PDB entry 8H06 | electron microscopy, 2.66 A resolution | chains A and B

== Chain A ==
Name: Processed angiotensin-converting enzyme 2
Source organism: Homo sapiens
UniProt: Q9BYF1 (ACE2_HUMAN); residues 19-614 here = UniProt positions 19-614
Chain sequence (596 residues; numbered 19 to 614; the number before each row is that of its first residue):
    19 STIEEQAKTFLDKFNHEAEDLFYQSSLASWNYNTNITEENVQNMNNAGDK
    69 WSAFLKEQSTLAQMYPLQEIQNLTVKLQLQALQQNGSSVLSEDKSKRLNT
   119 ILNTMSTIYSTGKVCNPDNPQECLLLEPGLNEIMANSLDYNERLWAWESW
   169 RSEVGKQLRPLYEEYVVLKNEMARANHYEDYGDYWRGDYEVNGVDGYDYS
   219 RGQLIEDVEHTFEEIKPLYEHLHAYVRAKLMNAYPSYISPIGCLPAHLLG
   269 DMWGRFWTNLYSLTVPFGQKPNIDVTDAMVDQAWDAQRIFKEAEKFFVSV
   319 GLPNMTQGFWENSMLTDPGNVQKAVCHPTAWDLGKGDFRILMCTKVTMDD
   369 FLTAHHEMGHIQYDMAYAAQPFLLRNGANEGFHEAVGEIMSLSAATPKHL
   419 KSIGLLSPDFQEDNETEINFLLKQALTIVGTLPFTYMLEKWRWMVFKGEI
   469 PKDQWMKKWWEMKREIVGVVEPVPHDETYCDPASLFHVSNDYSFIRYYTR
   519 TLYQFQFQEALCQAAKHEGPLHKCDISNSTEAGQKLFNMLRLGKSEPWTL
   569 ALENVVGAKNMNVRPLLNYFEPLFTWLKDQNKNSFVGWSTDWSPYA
UniProt features mapped onto this chain:
  - region (Interaction with SARS-CoV spike glycoprotein): Asp30 to Tyr41, Met82 to Pro84, Lys353 to Arg357
  - active site: Glu375 (Proton acceptor), His505 (Proton donor)
  - binding site (chloride): Arg169, Trp477, Lys481
  - binding site (substrate): Arg273, His345, Pro346, Tyr515
  - binding site (Zn(2+)): His374, His378, Glu402
  - glycosylation (N-linked (GlcNAc...) asparagine): Asn53, Asn90, Asn103, Asn322, Asn432, Asn546
  - mutagenesis: Ser19 (S19P: Increases slightly the interaction with RBD domain of SARS-CoV-2 spike protein), Gln24 to Lys26 (Slightly inhibits interaction with SARS-CoV spike glycoprotein), Gln24 (Q24T: Increases slightly the interaction with RBD domain of SARS-CoV-2 spike protein), Ala25 (A25V: Increases slightly the interaction with RBD domain of SARS-CoV-2 spike protein), Thr27 (T27Y: Increases slightly the interaction with RBD domain of SARS-CoV-2 spike protein. In sACE2.v2.2; increases interaction with RBD domain of SARS-CoV-2 spike protein ...), Leu29 (L29F: Increases slightly the interaction with RBD domain of SARS-CoV-2 spike protein), Lys31 (K31D: Abolishes interaction with SARS-CoV spike glycoprotein; K31Y: Increases slightly the interaction with RBD domain of SARS-CoV-2 spike protein), Asn33 (N33D: Increases slightly the interaction with RBD domain of SARS-CoV-2 spike protein), His34 (H34A: Increases slightly the interaction with RBD domain of SARS-CoV-2 spike protein), Glu37 (E37A: No effect on interaction with SARS-CoV spike glycoprotein), Asp38 (D38A: No effect on interaction with SARS-CoV spike glycoprotein), Leu39 (L39R: Increases slightly the interaction with RBD domain of SARS-CoV-2 spike protein), 48 further mutagenesis entries in UniProt
Cystine bridges: Cys133-Cys141, Cys344-Cys361, Cys530-Cys542
Covalently attached groups: N-acetylglucosamine (NAG) linked to Asn53, Asn90, Asn103, Asn322, Asn432; glycan linked to Asn546
Ion coordination: Zn2+: His374, His378, Glu402
What the authors report for this chain:
  - conformationally variable residues (side-chain flip): His34

== Chain B ==
Name: Spike protein S1
Source organism: Severe acute respiratory syndrome coronavirus 2
Notes: fragment: rbd
UniProt: P0DTC2 (SPIKE_SARS2); numbering as in UniProt (aligned over 333-527)
Chain sequence (195 residues; numbered 333 to 527; the number before each row is that of its first residue):
   333 TNLCPFDEVFNATRFASVYAWNRKRISNCVADYSVLYNFAPFFAFKCYGV
   383 SPTKLNDLCFTNVYADSFVIRGNEVSQIAPGQTGNIADYNYKLPDDFTGC
   433 VIAWNSNKLDSKVGGNYNYRYRLFRKSNLKPFERDISTEIYQAGNKPCNG
   483 VAGVNCYFPLQSYGFRPTYGVGHQPYRVVVLSFELLHAPATVCGP
Construct notes: variant Asp339 (Gly in P0DTC2), Phe371 (Ser in P0DTC2), Pro373 (Ser in P0DTC2), Phe375 (Ser in P0DTC2), Ala376 (Thr in P0DTC2), Asn405 (Asp in P0DTC2), Ser408 (Arg in P0DTC2), Asn417 (Lys in P0DTC2), Lys440 (Asn in P0DTC2), Arg452 (Leu in P0DTC2), Asn477 (Ser in P0DTC2), Lys478 (Thr in P0DTC2), Ala484 (Glu in P0DTC2), Val486 (Phe in P0DTC2), Arg498 (Gln in P0DTC2), Tyr501 (Asn in P0DTC2), His505 (Tyr in P0DTC2)
UniProt features mapped onto this chain:
  - region: Asn448 to Tyr451, Tyr453 to Phe456 (Immunodominant HLA epitope recognized by the CD8+)
  - glycosylation: Asn343 (N-linked (GlcNAc...) (complex) asparagine)
  - natural variant: Asp339 (G339D: In strain: Omicron/BA.1, Omicron/BA.2 and 4 more; this construct carries the variant), Arg346 (R346K: In strain: Mu/B.1.621; R346T: In strain: Omicron/BQ.1.1, Omicron/XBB.1.5 and 1 more), Leu368 (L368I: In strain: Omicron/XBB.1.5, Omicron/EG.5.1), Phe371 (S371F: In strain: Omicron/BA.2, Omicron/BA.2.12.1 and 6 more; this construct carries the variant), Pro373 (S373P: In strain: Omicron/BA.1, Omicron/BA.2 and 7 more; this construct carries the variant), Phe375 (S375F: In strain: Omicron/BA.1, Omicron/BA.2 and 7 more; this construct carries the variant), Ala376 (T376A: In strain: Omicron/BA.2, Omicron/BA.2.12.1 and 5 more; this construct carries the variant), Asn405 (D405N: In strain: Omicron/BA.2, Omicron/BA.2.12.1 and 6 more; this construct carries the variant), Ser408 (R408S: In strain: Omicron/BA.2, Omicron/BA.2.12.1 and 6 more; this construct carries the variant), Asn417 (K417N: In strain: Beta/B.1.351, Omicron/BA.1 and 8 more; this construct carries the variant), Lys440 (N440K: In strain: Omicron/BA.1, Omicron/BA.2 and 7 more; this construct carries the variant), Lys444 (K444T: In strain: Omicron/BQ.1.1), 16 further natural variant entries in UniProt
  - mutagenesis: Asn343 (N343Q: Reduced viral infectivity), Tyr453 (Y453F: Decreased HLA binding to NF9 epitope. Increased binding affinity to human ACE2), Ala475 (A475V: Increased resistance to neutralizing antibodies), Val483 (V483A: Increased resistance to neutralizing antibodies), Phe490 (F490L: Increased resistance to neutralizing antibodies and human covalescent sera neutralization), Gln493 (Q493N: Reduced host ACE2-binding affinity in vitro; Q493Y: Reduced host ACE2-binding affinity in vitro), His519 (H519P: Increased resistance to human covalescent sera neutralization)
Cystine bridges: Cys336-Cys361, Cys379-Cys432, Cys391-Cys525, Cys480-Cys488
Covalently attached groups: N-acetylglucosamine (NAG) linked to Asn343
What the authors report for this chain:
  - mutagenesis - R452L (Kd 14 nM): unchanged binding to Processed angiotensin-converting enzyme 2 (chain A)

== Chain A / chain B interface ==
Residue-residue contacts (32; chain A residue first):
  Ser19(A) - Asn477(B)  hydrogen bond (backbone-side chain)
  Gln24(A) - Ala475(B)
  Gln24(A) - Gly476(B)
  Gln24(A) - Asn477(B)
  Gln24(A) - Asn487(B)  hydrogen bond
  Thr27(A) - Phe456(B)
  Thr27(A) - Tyr489(B)
  Phe28(A) - Tyr489(B)
  Lys31(A) - Tyr489(B)
  Lys31(A) - Phe490(B)
  Lys31(A) - Gln493(B)  hydrogen bond
  His34(A) - Tyr453(B)
  His34(A) - Leu455(B)
  His34(A) - Gln493(B)  hydrogen bond
  His34(A) - Ser494(B)
  Glu35(A) - Gln493(B)
  Asp38(A) - Tyr449(B)  hydrogen bond
  Asp38(A) - Arg498(B)  salt bridge
  Tyr41(A) - Arg498(B)
  Tyr41(A) - Thr500(B)  hydrogen bond
  Tyr41(A) - Tyr501(B)
  Gln42(A) - Tyr449(B)
  Gln42(A) - Arg498(B)
  Met82(A) - Val486(B)  hydrophobic
  Met82(A) - Asn487(B)
  Tyr83(A) - Asn487(B)  hydrogen bond
  Lys353(A) - Tyr501(B)
  Lys353(A) - Gly502(B)  hydrogen bond (backbone-backbone)
  Lys353(A) - His505(B)
  Gly354(A) - Gly502(B)
  Asp355(A) - Thr500(B)  hydrogen bond
  Arg357(A) - Thr500(B)
Also at the interface, not in a pair above, chain A (18 interface residues in all): Asp30, Leu79
Also at the interface, not in a pair above, chain B (19 interface residues in all): Tyr473
From the paper, about this interface:
  - pairs named by the authors: His34(A)-Tyr453(B), Asn477(B)-Ser19(A) (hydrogen bond), Asn487(B)-Gln24(A) (hydrogen bond), Asn487(B)-Tyr83(A) (hydrogen bond), Gln493(B)-Lys31(A) (hydrogen bond), Thr500(B)-Asp355(A) (hydrogen bond), Tyr501(B)-Tyr41(A) (pi stacking)
  - interface residues, chain B: Tyr449(B), Tyr453(B), Arg498(B), Thr500(B), Gly502(B)
  - hot spots on chain B (mutagenesis) - V486F (3.2-fold): increased binding to Processed angiotensin-converting enzyme 2 (chain A)

== In short ==
Chain A and chain B form an interface of 18 and 19 residues respectively, with 9 hydrogen bonds and 1 salt
bridge. Polar contacts include Asp38(A)-Arg498(B), Ser19(A)-Asn477(B) and Gln24(A)-Asn487(B). The authors
report a contact between His34(A) and Tyr453(B); hydrogen bonds between Asn477(B) and Ser19(A), Asn487(B) and
Gln24(A) and Asn487(B) and Tyr83(A) among others; pi stacking between Tyr501(B) and Tyr41(A). The paper
reports that V486F of chain B increases binding to Processed angiotensin-converting enzyme 2 (chain A);
interface residues Tyr449(B), Tyr453(B) and Arg498(B) among others.
Here chain A is Processed angiotensin-converting enzyme 2 (Homo sapiens) and chain B is Spike protein S1
(Severe acute respiratory syndrome coronavirus 2). Entry 8H06 (Cryo-EM structure of SARS-CoV-2 Omicron BA.4/5
RBD in complex with human ACE2 (local refinement)) was determined by electron microscopy, deposited together
with 7YHW, 7YJ3, 7YV8, 7YVU, 8GRY and 8H5C.
